5L0M - chains A and C of the 3 polymer chains in the assembly; structure by X-ray diffraction, 2.20 A resolution.

# Chain A
Name: Nuclear receptor subfamily 5 group A member 2
From: Homo sapiens
UniProtKB: O00482 (NR5A2_HUMAN); residue numbers follow UniProt; this construct covers 79-187
Chain sequence (112 residues; each row starts with the number of its first residue):
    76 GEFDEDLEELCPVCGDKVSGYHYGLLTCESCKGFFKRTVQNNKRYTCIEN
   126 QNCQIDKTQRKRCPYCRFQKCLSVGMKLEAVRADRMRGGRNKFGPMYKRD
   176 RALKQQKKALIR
Unresolved in the structure: 76-82, 179-187
Differences from the reference sequence: expression tag (76-78)
Metal / ion sites: Zn2+ site 1: Cys86, Cys89, Cys103, Cys106; Zn2+ site 2: Cys122, Cys128, Cys138, Cys141
Curated features (UniProtKB/Swiss-Prot):
  - DNA-binding region: Glu83 to Glu154 (Nuclear receptor)
  - zinc finger (NR C4-type): Cys86 to Cys106, Cys122 to Cys146
  - region: Lys152 to Lys167 (C-terminal extension (CTE))
  - motif: Phe168 to Arg187 (FTZ-F1 box)
  - binding site (Zn(2+)): Cys86, Cys89, Cys103, Cys106, Cys122, Cys128, Cys138, Cys141
  - mutagenesis: Tyr96 (Y96A: Slightly reduced DNA binding. Strongly reduced transactivation; when associated with A-168 and A-172), Ser148 (S148R: Increased ability to activate transcription of target genes), Asp159 (D159A: Strongly reduced nucleosome-binding. Slightly reduced DNA-binding), Arg160 to Arg162 (Decreased DNA-binding to target genes), Arg162 (R162A: Slightly reduced DNA- and nucleosome-binding), Phe168 (F168A: Slightly reduced DNA binding. Strongly reduced transactivation; when associated with A-96 and A-172), Gly169 to Pro170 (Reduced DNA binding. Loss of transactivation), Tyr172 (Y172A: Slightly reduced DNA binding. Strongly reduced transactivation; when associated with A-96 and A-168), Arg174 (R174D: Increased ability to activate transcription of target genes), Lys179 to Lys183 (Increased ability to activate transcription of target genes)
From the paper describing this entry:
  - binding site for the 12-nt DNA strand (chain C): Glu104, Arg112, Arg162
  - binding site for the 12-nt DNA strand: Lys107, Lys111, Arg165
  - mutagenesis - R160G/R162P (60 nM to 750 nM): decreased binding to the 12-nt DNA strand

# Chain C
Molecule: 12-nt DNA strand
Sequence (12 nucleotides; row label = number of the first residue in the row):
    89 CTAGCCTTGACC

# Interface between chain A and chain C
Residue-residue contacts (24):
  Glu104(A) - DG92(C)  phosphate contact
  Glu104(A) - DC93(C)  hydrogen bond to the base
  Ser105(A) - DA91(C)  phosphate contact
  Lys107(A) - DC93(C)  base contact
  Phe109(A) - DT90(C)  phosphate contact
  Arg112(A) - DT90(C)  salt bridge to the phosphate
  Arg112(A) - DA91(C)  hydrogen bond to the base
  Lys118(A) - DC89(C)  phosphate contact
  Arg135(A) - DA91(C)  salt bridge to the phosphate
  Lys136(A) - DT90(C)  phosphate contact
  Lys136(A) - DA91(C)  salt bridge to the phosphate
  Pro139(A) - DT90(C)  phosphate contact
  Arg142(A) - DA91(C)  salt bridge to the phosphate
  Arg162(A) - DT95(C)  hydrogen bond to the base
  Arg162(A) - DT96(C)  sugar contact
  Arg162(A) - DG97(C)  sugar contact
  Gly163(A) - DT96(C)  hydrogen bond to the base
  Gly163(A) - DG97(C)  sugar contact
  Gly164(A) - DG97(C)  hydrogen bond to the base
  Gly164(A) - DA98(C)  sugar contact
  Arg165(A) - DG97(C)  base contact
  Arg165(A) - DA98(C)  sugar contact
  Arg165(A) - DC99(C)  sugar contact
  Lys173(A) - DC100(C)  salt bridge to the phosphate
Also at the interface, not in a pair above, chain C (12 interface residues in all): DC94

# In short
The interface between chain A and chain C involves 15 residues on one side and 12 on the other; the contacts
include 5 hydrogen bonds and 5 salt bridges. Polar pairs include Glu104(A)-DC93(C), Arg112(A)-DA91(C) and
Arg162(A)-DT95(C). The paper reports a binding site for the 12-nt DNA strand (chain C) at Glu104(A), Arg112(A)
and Arg162(A); R160G/R162P of chain A reduce binding to the 12-nt DNA strand.
Here chain A is Nuclear receptor subfamily 5 group A member 2 (Homo sapiens) and chain C is a 12-nt DNA
strand. Entry 5L0M (hLRH-1 DNA Binding Domain - 12bp Oct4 promoter complex) was determined by X-ray
diffraction, deposited together with 5KRB.
